7TDZ - chains l and a of the 32 polymer chains in the assembly; structure by electron microscopy, 6.90 A resolution (low resolution: residue-level contacts below are approximate; hydrogen-bond / salt-bridge calls are withheld).

[Chain l]
Name: Nup205
From: Xenopus laevis
UniProt: Q642R6 (Q642R6_XENLA); numbering as in UniProt (aligned over 1-2011)
Sequence (2011 residues; row label = number of the first residue in the row):
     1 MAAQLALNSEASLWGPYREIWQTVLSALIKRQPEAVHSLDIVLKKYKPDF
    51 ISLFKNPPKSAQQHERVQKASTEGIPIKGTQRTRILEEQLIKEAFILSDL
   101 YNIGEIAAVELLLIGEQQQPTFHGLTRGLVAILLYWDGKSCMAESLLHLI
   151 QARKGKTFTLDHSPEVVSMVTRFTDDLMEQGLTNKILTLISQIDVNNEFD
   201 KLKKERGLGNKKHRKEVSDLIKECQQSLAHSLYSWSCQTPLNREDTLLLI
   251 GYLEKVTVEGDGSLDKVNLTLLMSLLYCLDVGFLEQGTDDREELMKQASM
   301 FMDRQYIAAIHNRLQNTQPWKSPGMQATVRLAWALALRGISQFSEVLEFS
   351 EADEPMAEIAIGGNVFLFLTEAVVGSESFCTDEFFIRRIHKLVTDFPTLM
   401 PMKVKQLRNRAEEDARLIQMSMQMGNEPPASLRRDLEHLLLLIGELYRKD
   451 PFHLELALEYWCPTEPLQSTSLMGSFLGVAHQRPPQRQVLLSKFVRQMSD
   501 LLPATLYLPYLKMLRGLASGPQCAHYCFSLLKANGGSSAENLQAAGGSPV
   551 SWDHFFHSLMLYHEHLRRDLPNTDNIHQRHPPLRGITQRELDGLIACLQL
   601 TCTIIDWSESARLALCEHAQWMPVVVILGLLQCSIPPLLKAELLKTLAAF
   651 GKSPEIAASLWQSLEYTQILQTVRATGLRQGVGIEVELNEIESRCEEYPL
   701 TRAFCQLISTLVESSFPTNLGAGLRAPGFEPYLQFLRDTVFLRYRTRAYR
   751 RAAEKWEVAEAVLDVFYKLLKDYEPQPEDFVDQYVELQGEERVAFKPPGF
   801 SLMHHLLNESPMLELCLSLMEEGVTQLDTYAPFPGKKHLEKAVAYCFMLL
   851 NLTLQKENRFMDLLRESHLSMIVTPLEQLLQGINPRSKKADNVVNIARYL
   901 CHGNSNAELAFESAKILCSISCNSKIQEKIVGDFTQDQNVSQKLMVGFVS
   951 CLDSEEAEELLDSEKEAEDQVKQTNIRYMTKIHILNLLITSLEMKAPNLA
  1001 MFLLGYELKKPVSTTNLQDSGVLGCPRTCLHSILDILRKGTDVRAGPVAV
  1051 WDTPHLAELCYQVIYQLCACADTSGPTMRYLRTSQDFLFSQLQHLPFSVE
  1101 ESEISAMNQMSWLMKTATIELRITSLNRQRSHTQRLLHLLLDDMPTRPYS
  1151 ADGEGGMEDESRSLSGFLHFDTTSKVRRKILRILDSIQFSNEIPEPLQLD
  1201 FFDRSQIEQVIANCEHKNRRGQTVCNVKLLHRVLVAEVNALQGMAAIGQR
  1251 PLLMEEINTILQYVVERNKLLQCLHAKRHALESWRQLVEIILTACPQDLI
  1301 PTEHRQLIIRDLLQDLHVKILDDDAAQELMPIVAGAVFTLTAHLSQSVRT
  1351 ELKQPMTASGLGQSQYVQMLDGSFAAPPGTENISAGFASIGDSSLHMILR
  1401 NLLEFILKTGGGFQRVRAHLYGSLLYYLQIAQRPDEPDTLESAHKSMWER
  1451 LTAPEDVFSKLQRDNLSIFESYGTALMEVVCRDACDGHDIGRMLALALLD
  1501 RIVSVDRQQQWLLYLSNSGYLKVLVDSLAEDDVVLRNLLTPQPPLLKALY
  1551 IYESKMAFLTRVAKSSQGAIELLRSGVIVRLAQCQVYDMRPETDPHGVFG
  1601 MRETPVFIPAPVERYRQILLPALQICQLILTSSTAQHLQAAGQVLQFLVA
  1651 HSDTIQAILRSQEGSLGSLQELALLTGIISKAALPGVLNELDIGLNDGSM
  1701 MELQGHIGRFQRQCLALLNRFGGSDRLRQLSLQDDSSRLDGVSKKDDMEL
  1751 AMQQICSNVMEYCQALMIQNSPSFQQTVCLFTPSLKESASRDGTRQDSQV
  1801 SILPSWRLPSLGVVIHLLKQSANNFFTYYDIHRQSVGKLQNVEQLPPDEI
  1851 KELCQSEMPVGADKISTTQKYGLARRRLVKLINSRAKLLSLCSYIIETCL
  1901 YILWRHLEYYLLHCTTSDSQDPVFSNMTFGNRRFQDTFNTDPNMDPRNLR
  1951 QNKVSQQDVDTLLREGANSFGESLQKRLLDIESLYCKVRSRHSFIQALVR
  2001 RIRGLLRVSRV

[Chain a]
Name: Nup160
From: Xenopus laevis
UniProt: A0A1L8GIX3 (A0A1L8GIX3_XENLA); residues 1-1435 here = UniProt positions 1-1435
Sequence (1435 residues; numbered 1 to 1435; the number before each row is that of its first residue):
     1 MAAAERHMTPFQAIDWAGSITLPMVQRVGGFTRAIMAASVNLERSYMELI
    51 GAERETSRRNFRDLSLRPDVNLVIGGPKYADCAGGYCYSESSSLLSATRN
   101 RFLHWTSYADTLELVEISLDINLVNNAVRLRILNCSILPGGVHICETPNN
   151 IVVLILTNQTVHRLILPHPSRMYRSEIISDSHIQSIFTDIGKTNFHDPSN
   201 TYVIPAIPGRAPNTTASTAWLSSDGEALFALPSISGGILVIKMPPHDMEG
   251 LVTIAELKQSSVMQRLLTGWMPSSIRGDQGPAHLPVSLAVHTLDHDSYLF
   301 ALCQDHKLRMWSYKDQMCLMVADMLEYVPVSKDIRQTAGTGHKLRLAFSE
   351 TLGILYLGVYLHTPKQGQFCVFQLMCAESNRYSLDHISSIFTNQETLIDF
   401 TFTLTSMDIWALWLDDDNQTVVKHINFEENQAGQWNPVFVNPLPEDDLAI
   451 SDEQEPQEAYLECLFAPGRFTIAAVQKAIQILRKGSGRVLDLSWEELRKD
   501 VTLTVENEIQNAVIDYDVSQEEFRQINIENWCKFYTCCLQYQETLSRPLA
   551 LLVHPDTNMVCLLRKGFLSFLAPCSLVEHLYLVPAEHLLTVDESVISDDI
   601 DAASDIVNLIQCLRMIADYISEDMAYLMESACCHLQSPERVAEQILEDLI
   651 ANDIDNIMENIQNKLQDTRNPIRAIGFLLQNMDYETNADMEQPQPNTRLN
   701 LSTLYGSITASSVVCQAICKISATRFLICRDLLILQHLLLRLGDMALIGA
   751 GQLLHSQQELIPRAAQLLLSYYMIRWGSQCLACAVPVDILESNLQHLSVL
   801 ELSDSQVEKRRYTSGIQTIVELFFEDVARKHFPHVFIQSGASQLQEPLNW
   851 SDLIKRITNYLLQLLWPSNPNFQFAECLMRNCQYTQLQEYVRLLLPWCQV
   901 NVGSCHFMLAQCYLVAGEGHKALDCFSQAASEVEREDFLEKLIRVEEGES
   951 VSPRLQYYNRVLRLLEDVGLPELVIQLATIAIGEASDDWRSQAALRTRIF
  1001 KHHLDMGHNNQAYDALTQIPDPSRQLDCLRQLVVVLCERSQLQDLVEFPY
  1051 VNLHNEVVGIIESRARAVDLMTHNYYELLYAFHIYRHNYRKAGSVMFEYG
  1101 MRLGREVRTLRGLQKQVNSYLACLNCLRLIRPEYAWIVQPVSGAVYERPG
  1151 ASPKRNYDGESSAVPSSSQIEILELRDLEKEYVLAQTRLTLAKHNPSTAA
  1201 IAGSSAAEEMVALLVQAGLFDTAISLCQTFKLALTSVFEGLACKCIRLQQ
  1251 GGEAAQAEAWEWLAANQLATVITTKESSATDEAWRLMISYLDKYEAKNTL
  1301 YHHCIINKLLSHGVPLPNWLINRYKAMDAAELLRLYLKYDLLEEAAELVL
  1351 EYVDALLGKGHQYFGIQAPLSATSQLVWFPYSAIDHLRQALGENESNQHN
  1401 QAILSKLQRKMDEYFQKLKKATDDYKKLVQKPLRA
Not modelled in the structure: 1-15, 402-469

[Chain l / chain a interface]
Contacting residue pairs (95):
  Glu465(l) with Gln1216(a)
  Pro466(l) with Thr1198(a); Leu1213(a); Gln1216(a)
  Leu467(l) with Asn1195(a)
  Gln468(l) with Leu1191(a); Leu1213(a); Leu1214(a); Val1215(a); Gln1216(a); Ala1217(a); Gly1218(a); Leu1219(a)
  Thr470(l) with His1194(a); Glu1261(a)
  Ser471(l) with Glu1258(a); Glu1261(a)
  Gly478(l) with Pro1196(a)
  Val479(l) with Pro1196(a); Ser1197(a); Ala1199(a)
  Ala480(l) with Arg1108(a); Pro1196(a); Ser1197(a); Thr1198(a); Ala1199(a); Ala1200(a); Ile1201(a)
  His481(l) with Ser1197(a); Thr1198(a); Ala1199(a); Ala1200(a); Ile1201(a); Ala1202(a); Gly1203(a)
  Gln482(l) with Ala1200(a)
  His525(l) with Arg1247(a)
  Lys532(l) with Lys1308(a); His1312(a)
  Glu609(l) with Gly1251(a); Gly1252(a)
  Leu613(l) with Arg1247(a); Gln1250(a); Gly1251(a)
  Ala614(l) with Gln1250(a); His1312(a)
  Glu617(l) with Ile1246(a); Gln1249(a); Gln1250(a); His1312(a); Gly1313(a); Val1314(a)
  His618(l) with Leu1310(a); Ser1311(a); His1312(a); Gly1313(a)
  Ala619(l) with Leu1310(a); Ser1311(a); His1312(a); Gly1313(a); Val1314(a); Tyr1339(a)
  Gln620(l) with Leu1310(a); Lys1338(a); Tyr1339(a)
  Glu655(l) with Gln1249(a); Gln1250(a); Gly1251(a); Gly1252(a)
  Phe1201(l) with Lys1275(a)
  Gln1242(l) with Glu1276(a)
  Gly1243(l) with Lys1275(a); Glu1276(a)
  Met1244(l) with Thr1274(a); Lys1275(a); Glu1276(a), covalent bond; Ser1277(a); Asp1281(a)
  Ala1245(l) with Thr1274(a); Lys1275(a); Glu1276(a), covalent bond; Ser1277(a)
  Ala1246(l) with Lys1275(a), covalent bond; Glu1276(a)
  Ile1247(l) with Lys1275(a); Glu1276(a); Ser1277(a); Ser1278(a)
  Gly1248(l) with Trp1260(a); Lys1275(a); Glu1276(a); Ser1277(a)
  Gln1249(l) with Thr1273(a); Lys1275(a)
  Leu1253(l) with Lys1275(a)
Other interface residues (no listed pair), chain l (39 interface residues in all): Ser469, Leu477, Met560, Ser610, Leu615, Cys616, Ser653, Pro1251
Other interface residues (no listed pair), chain a (49 interface residues in all): Thr1109, Leu1110, Ser1204, Lys1244, Leu1309, Asp1340

[In short]
39 residues of chain l face 49 of chain a across their interface; the contacts include 3 covalent bonds.
Here chain l is Nup205 and chain a is Nup160, both from Xenopus laevis. Entry 7TDZ (Cryo-EM model of protomer
of the cytoplasmic ring of the nuclear pore complex from Xenopus laevis) was determined by electron
microscopy.
